7ZNQ - chains F and Y of the 6 polymer chains in the assembly; structure by electron microscopy, 3.04 A resolution.

# Chain F
Name: Probable ABC transporter ATP-binding protein NosF
From: Pseudomonas stutzeri ATCC 14405
Reference sequence: P19844 (NOSF_PSEST); residue numbers follow UniProt; this construct covers 1-308
Amino-acid sequence (308 residues; each row starts with the number of its first residue):
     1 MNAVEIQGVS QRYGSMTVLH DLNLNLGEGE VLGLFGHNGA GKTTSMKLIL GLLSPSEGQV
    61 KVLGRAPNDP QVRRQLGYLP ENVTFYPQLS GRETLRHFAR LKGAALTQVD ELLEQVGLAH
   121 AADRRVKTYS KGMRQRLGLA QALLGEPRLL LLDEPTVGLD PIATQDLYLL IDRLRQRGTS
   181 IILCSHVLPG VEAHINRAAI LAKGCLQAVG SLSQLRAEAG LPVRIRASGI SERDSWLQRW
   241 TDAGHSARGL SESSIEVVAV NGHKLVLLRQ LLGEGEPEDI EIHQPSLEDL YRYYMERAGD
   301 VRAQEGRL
Unresolved in the structure: 1

# Chain Y
Name: Probable ABC transporter permease protein NosY
From: Pseudomonas stutzeri ATCC 14405
Reference sequence: P19845 (NOSY_PSEST); residue numbers follow UniProt; this construct covers 1-276
Amino-acid sequence (276 residues; each row starts with the number of its first residue):
     1 MNQVWNIARK ELSDGLRNRW LLAISLLFAV LAVGIAWLGA AASGQLGFTS IPATIASLAS
    61 LATFLMPLIA LLLAYDAIVG EDEGGTLMLL LTYPLGRGQI LLGKFVGHGL ILALAVLIGF
   121 GCAALAIALL VEGVELGMLF WAFGRFMISS TLLGWVFLAF AYVLSGKVNE KSSAAGLALG
   181 VWFLFVLVFD LVLLALLVLS EGKFNPELLP WLLLLNPTDI YRLINLSGFE GSGSAMGVLS
   241 LGADLPVPAA VLWLCLLAWI GVSLLLAYAI FRRRLT
Unresolved in the structure: 1, 44-48, 276

# Interface between chain F and chain Y
Contacting residue pairs - 41 pairs, chain F then chain Y:
  L50(F) - T92(Y)
  L52(F) - M88(Y)  hydrophobic
  L52(F) - L91(Y)  hydrophobic
  R73(F) - L91(Y)
  R73(F) - T92(Y)
  R73(F) - Y93(Y)
  R73(F) - P94(Y)
  Y78(F) - M88(Y)
  Y78(F) - L89(Y)
  Y78(F) - T92(Y)
  N82(F) - G84(Y)
  N82(F) - G85(Y)
  V83(F) - G84(Y)
  V83(F) - T86(Y)
  T84(F) - G84(Y)  hydrogen bond (backbone-backbone)
  F85(F) - T86(Y)
  Y86(F) - K10(Y)
  Y86(F) - E81(Y)  hydrogen bond
  Y86(F) - T86(Y)
  Q88(F) - D14(Y)
  Q88(F) - R17(Y)  hydrogen bond (backbone-side chain)
  L89(F) - S13(Y)
  L89(F) - R17(Y)
  S90(F) - R17(Y)
  E93(F) - R17(Y)  salt bridge
  H97(F) - N6(Y)
  H97(F) - K10(Y)
  F98(F) - L89(Y)  hydrophobic
  F98(F) - L90(Y)  hydrophobic
  F98(F) - Y93(Y)
  R100(F) - N6(Y)  hydrogen bond (backbone-side chain)
  R100(F) - R9(Y)
  L101(F) - Q3(Y)
  L101(F) - N6(Y)
  L101(F) - L90(Y)  hydrophobic
  L101(F) - Y93(Y)  hydrophobic
  L101(F) - P94(Y)
  K102(F) - Y93(Y)
  R125(F) - R17(Y)
  Q141(F) - L89(Y)
  Q141(F) - Y93(Y)  hydrogen bond
Interface residues without a listed pair, chain F (23 interface residues in all): R74, P80, L144
Interface residues without a listed pair, chain Y (21 interface residues in all): I7, L95, L275

# In short
23 residues of chain F face 21 of chain Y across their interface, with 5 hydrogen bonds and 1 salt bridge.
Polar contacts include E93(F)-R17(Y), Y86(F)-E81(Y) and Q88(F)-R17(Y).
Here chain F is Probable ABC transporter ATP-binding protein NosF and chain Y is Probable ABC transporter
permease protein NosY, both from Pseudomonas stutzeri ATCC 14405. Entry 7ZNQ (ABC transporter complex NosDFYL
in GDN) was determined by electron microscopy (same publication as 7O0Y, 7O0Z, 7O10, 7O11, 7O12, 7O13 and 10
further entries).
